PDB entry 7TK1 | electron microscopy, 7.10 A resolution (low resolution: residue-level contacts below are approximate; hydrogen-bond / salt-bridge calls are withheld) | chains V and W of the 27 polymer chains in the assembly

# Chain V
Protein: ATP synthase subunit d
From: Saccharomyces cerevisiae
UniProtKB: P30902 (ATP7_YEAST); residues 1-173 here correspond to UniProt positions 2-174 (UniProt number = residue number + 1)
Sequence (173 residues; numbered 1 to 173; the number before each row is that of its first residue):
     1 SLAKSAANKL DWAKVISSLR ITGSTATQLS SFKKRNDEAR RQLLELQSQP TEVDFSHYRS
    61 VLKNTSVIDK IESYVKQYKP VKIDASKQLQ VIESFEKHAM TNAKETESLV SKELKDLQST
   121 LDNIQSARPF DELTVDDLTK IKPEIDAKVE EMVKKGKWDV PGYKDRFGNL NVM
Not modelled in the structure: 1-2
UniProt features mapped onto this chain:
  - modified residue: Ser1 (N-acetylserine)

# Chain W
Protein: ATP synthase subunit f
From: Saccharomyces cerevisiae
UniProtKB: Q06405 (ATPK_YEAST); residues 1-95 here correspond to UniProt positions 7-101 (UniProt number = residue number + 6)
Sequence (95 residues; numbered 1 to 95; the number before each row is that of its first residue):
     1 VSTLIPPKVV SSKNIGSAPN AKRIANVVHF YKSLPQGPAP AIKANTRLAR YKAKYFDGDN
    61 ASGKPLWHFA LGIIAFGYSM EYYFHLRHHK GAEEH
Not modelled in the structure: 86-95

# Interface between chain V and chain W
Residue-residue contacts (18; chain V residue first):
  Ala26(V) - Leu4(W)
  Asn102(V) - Lys8(W)
  Ala103(V) - Lys8(W)
  Asn123(V) - Phe30(W)
  Asn123(V) - Tyr31(W)
  Ala127(V) - Ser33(W)
  Arg128(V) - Ser33(W)
  Arg128(V) - Pro35(W)
  Pro129(V) - Ser33(W)
  Pro129(V) - Leu34(W)
  Pro129(V) - Pro35(W)
  Phe130(V) - Pro35(W)
  Asp131(V) - Pro35(W)
  Glu132(V) - Pro35(W)
  Glu132(V) - Gln36(W)
  Glu132(V) - Gly37(W)
  Leu133(V) - Gln36(W)
  Leu133(V) - Gly37(W)
Interface residues without a listed pair, chain V (13 interface residues in all): Thr106, Ser126
Interface residues without a listed pair, chain W (11 interface residues in all): Ile5, Val10

# Overview
The interface between chain V and chain W involves 13 residues on one side and 11 on the other.
Chain V is ATP synthase subunit d and chain W is ATP synthase subunit f, both from Saccharomyces cerevisiae;
the structure, Yeast ATP synthase State 1catalytic(d) without exogenous ATP backbone model, was determined by
electron microscopy (same publication as 7TJS, 7TJT, 7TJU, 7TJV, 7TJW, 7TJX and 30 further entries).
